1IBM - chains A and D of the 24 polymer chains in the assembly; structure by X-ray diffraction, 3.31 A resolution.

== Chain A ==
Molecule: 16S ribosomal RNA
Organism: Thermus thermophilus
Sequence (1522 nucleotides; row label = number of the first residue in the row; note: 42 numbers in that range are skipped by the numbering (no residue carries them; nothing is unmodelled there); a row labelled like 190A-190L holds insertion residues (190A, then the next letters in order); numbering starts at 0):
     0 UUUGUUGGAGAGUUUGAUCCUGGCUCAGGGUGAACGCUGGCGGCGUGCCU
    50 AAGACAUGCAAGUCGUGCGGG
    73 CCGCGGGGUUUU
    88 ACUCCG
    95 UGGUC
   101 AGCGGCGGACGGGUGAGUAACGCGUGGGU
  129A G
   130 ACCUACCCGGAAGAGGGGGACAACCCGGGGAAACUCGGGCUAAUCCCCCA
   180 UGUGGACCCGC
190A-190L CCCUUGGGGUGU
   191 GUCCAAAGGGCUUU
   216 GCCCGCUUCCGGAUGGGCCCGCGUCCCAUCAGCUAGUUGGUGGGGUAAUG
   266 GCCCACCAAGGCGACGACGGGUAGCCGGUCUGAGAGGAUGGCCGGCCACA
   316 GGGGCACUGAGACACGGGCCCCACUCCUACGGGAGGCAGCAGUUAGGAAU
   366 CUUCCGCAAUGGGCGCAAGCCUGACGGAGCGACGCCGCUUGGAGGAAGAA
   416 GCCCUUCGGGGUGUAAACUCCUGAA
   442 CCCGGGACGAAACCCCCGACGA
   474 GGGGACUGACGGUACCGGG
   494 GUAAUAGCGCCGGCCAACUCCGUGCCAGCAGCCGCGGUAAUACGGAGGGC
   544 GCGAGCGUUACCCGGAUUCACUGGGCGUAAAGGGCGUGUAGGCGGCCUGG
   594 GGCGUCCCAUGUGAAAGACCACGGCUCAACCGUGGGGGAGCGUGGGAUAC
   644 GCUCAGGCUAGACGGUGGGAGAGGGUGGUGGAAUUCCCGGAGUAGCGGUG
   694 AAAUGCGCAGAUACCGGGAGGAACGCCGAUGGCGAAGGCAGCCACCUGGU
   744 CCACCCGUGACGCUGAGGCGCGAAAGCGUGGGGAGCAAACCGGAUUAGAU
   794 ACCCGGGUAGUCCACGCCCUAAACGAUGCGCGCUAGGUCUCUGGGUCU
   848 CCUGGGGGCCGAAGCUAACGCGUUAAGCGCGCCGCCUGGGGAGUACGGCC
   898 GCAAGGCUGAAACUCAAAGGAAUUGACGGGGGCCCGCACAAGCGGUGGAG
   948 CAUGUGGUUUAAUUCGAAGCAACGCGAAGAACCUUACCAGGCCUUGACAU
   998 GCUAGG
 1003A G
  1004 AACCCGGGUGAAAGCCUGGGGUGCCCC
1030A-1030D GCGA
  1031 GGGGAGCCCUAGCACAGGUGCUGCAUGGCCGUCGUCAGCUCGUGCCGUGA
  1081 GGUGUUGGGUUAAGUCCCGCAACGAGCGCAACCCCCGCCGUUAGUUGCCA
  1131 GCGGUUCGGCCGGGCACUCUAACGGGACUGCCCGCGAAA
  1171 GCGGGAGGAAGGAGGGGACGACGUCUGGUCAGCAUGGCCCUUACGGCCUG
  1221 GGCGACACACGUGCUACAAUGCCCACUACAAAGCGAUGCCACCCGGCAAC
  1271 GGGGAGCUAAUCGCAAAAAGGUGGGCCCAGUUCGGAUUGGGGUCUGCAAC
  1321 CCGACCCCAUGAAGCCGGAAUCGCUAGUAAUCGCGGAUCAG
 1361A C
  1362 CAUGCCGCGGUGAAUACGUUCCCGGGCCUUGUACACACCGCCCGUCACGC
  1412 CAUGGGAGCGGGCUCUACCCGAAGUCGCCGGG
  1446 AGCCUACGGG
  1459 CAGGCGCCGAGGGUAGGGCCCGUGACUGGGGCGAAGUCGUAACAAGGUAG
  1509 CUGUACCGGAAGGUGCGGCUGGAUCACCUCCUUUCU
Disordered / not traced: 0-4, 1535-1544
Metal / ion sites: Mg2+ site 1: U12, G22; Mg2+ site 2: U12, C526, G527; Mg2+ site 3: G15, U920; Mg2+ site 4 near G21 (its only coordinating residue here); Mg2+ site 5: G61, G105; Mg2+ site 6: G69, G70, U98; Mg2+ site 7: A109, G331; Mg2+ site 8: A116, G117, G289; Mg2+ site 9: C174, C175; Mg2+ site 10: G181, G183; Mg2+ site 11: U182, G183; Mg2+ site 12 near A195 (its only coordinating residue here); 64 more Mg2+ sites not listed

== Chain D ==
Name: 30S ribosomal protein S4
Organism: Thermus thermophilus
Reference sequence: P80373 (RS4_THETH); residues 1-209 here = UniProt positions 1-209
Sequence (209 residues; numbered 1 to 209; the number before each row is that of its first residue):
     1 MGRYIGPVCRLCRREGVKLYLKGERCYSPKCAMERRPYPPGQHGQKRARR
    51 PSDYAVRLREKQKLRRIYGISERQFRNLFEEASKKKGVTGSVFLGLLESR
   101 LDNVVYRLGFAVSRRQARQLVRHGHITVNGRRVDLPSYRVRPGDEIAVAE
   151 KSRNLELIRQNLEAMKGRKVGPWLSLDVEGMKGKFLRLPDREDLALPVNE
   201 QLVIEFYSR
Disordered / not traced: 1
Curated features (UniProtKB/Swiss-Prot):
  - binding site (Zn(2+)): Cys-9, Cys-12, Cys-26, Cys-31
Metal / ion sites: Zn2+: Cys-9, Cys-12, Cys-26, Cys-31; Mg2+: Ala-82, Lys-85, Gly-87, Thr-89

== How chain A and chain D interact ==
Contacting residue pairs - 123 pairs, chain A then chain D:
  A8(A) / Glu-205(D)  hydrogen bond to the base
  A8(A) / Ser-208(D)  base contact
  A8(A) / Arg-209(D)  base contact
  A26(A) / Arg-209(D)  hydrogen bond to the sugar
  G27(A) / Arg-209(D)  sugar contact
  C400(A) / Arg-73(D)  salt bridge to the phosphate
  C401(A) / Arg-73(D)  salt bridge to the phosphate
  C401(A) / Asn-77(D)  hydrogen bond to the phosphate
  G402(A) / Gln-74(D)  hydrogen bond to the phosphate
  G402(A) / Leu-135(D)  sugar contact
  G402(A) / Ser-137(D)  hydrogen bond to the phosphate
  C403(A) / Gln-74(D)  hydrogen bond to the phosphate
  C403(A) / Arg-122(D)  hydrogen bond to the sugar
  C403(A) / Pro-136(D)  phosphate contact
  C403(A) / Ser-137(D)  hydrogen bond to the phosphate
  U404(A) / Gly-2(D)  base contact
  U404(A) / Arg-3(D)  salt bridge to the phosphate
  U404(A) / Arg-118(D)  salt bridge to the phosphate
  U404(A) / Arg-122(D)  sugar contact
  U405(A) / Gly-2(D)  base contact
  U405(A) / Ile-5(D)  phosphate contact
  G406(A) / Ile-5(D)  sugar contact
  G406(A) / Gln-119(D)  hydrogen bond to the base
  G407(A) / Ser-113(D)  phosphate contact
  G407(A) / Arg-115(D)  salt bridge to the phosphate
  G407(A) / Gln-116(D)  sugar contact
  G407(A) / Gln-119(D)  hydrogen bond to the sugar
  A408(A) / Leu-21(D)  phosphate contact
  A408(A) / Lys-22(D)  phosphate contact
  A408(A) / Ser-113(D)  hydrogen bond to the phosphate
  A408(A) / Arg-115(D)  phosphate contact
  A408(A) / Gln-116(D)  sugar contact
  G409(A) / Lys-22(D)  phosphate contact
  G409(A) / Glu-24(D)  phosphate contact
  G409(A) / Arg-25(D)  phosphate contact
  G410(A) / Arg-25(D)  salt bridge to the phosphate
  G410(A) / Lys-30(D)  salt bridge to the phosphate
  A411(A) / Arg-25(D)  salt bridge to the phosphate
  A411(A) / Lys-30(D)  salt bridge to the phosphate
  A412(A) / Arg-35(D)  base contact
  G413(A) / Arg-36(D)  base contact
  C418(A) / Gln-42(D)  sugar contact
  C419(A) / Gln-42(D)  sugar contact
  G425(A) / Gln-45(D)  hydrogen bond to the phosphate
  G426(A) / Arg-36(D)  salt bridge to the phosphate
  G426(A) / Tyr-38(D)  hydrogen bond to the phosphate
  G426(A) / Gly-41(D)  phosphate contact
  G426(A) / Gln-42(D)  sugar contact
  G426(A) / Gln-45(D)  hydrogen bond to the phosphate
  U427(A) / Arg-10(D)  phosphate contact
  U427(A) / Arg-13(D)  salt bridge to the phosphate
  U427(A) / Arg-36(D)  salt bridge to the phosphate
  U427(A) / Pro-40(D)  phosphate contact
  U427(A) / Gly-41(D)  hydrogen bond to the phosphate
  G428(A) / Pro-7(D)  phosphate contact
  G428(A) / Cys-9(D)  phosphate contact
  G428(A) / Arg-10(D)  salt bridge to the phosphate
  G428(A) / Arg-13(D)  hydrogen bond to the phosphate
  G428(A) / Arg-36(D)  hydrogen bond to the sugar
  U429(A) / Cys-9(D)  phosphate contact
  U429(A) / Arg-13(D)  salt bridge to the phosphate
  U429(A) / Lys-22(D)  hydrogen bond to the sugar
  U429(A) / Arg-25(D)  hydrogen bond to the sugar
  U429(A) / Ala-32(D)  phosphate contact
  U429(A) / Arg-36(D)  salt bridge to the phosphate
  A430(A) / Pro-7(D)  phosphate contact
  A430(A) / Val-8(D)  hydrogen bond to the phosphate
  A430(A) / Cys-9(D)  hydrogen bond to the phosphate
  A430(A) / Lys-22(D)  salt bridge to the phosphate
  C435(A) / Glu-156(D)  sugar contact
  C436(A) / Glu-156(D)  sugar contact
  U437(A) / Gln-119(D)  base contact
  U437(A) / His-123(D)  hydrogen bond to the base
  U437(A) / His-125(D)  hydrogen bond to the sugar
  U437(A) / Leu-155(D)  phosphate contact
  G438(A) / His-123(D)  sugar contact
  G438(A) / His-125(D)  salt bridge to the phosphate
  A439(A) / His-123(D)  salt bridge to the phosphate
  C489(A) / Arg-132(D)  salt bridge to the phosphate
  G490(A) / Arg-132(D)  salt bridge to the phosphate
  A496(A) / Gln-119(D)  base contact
  A496(A) / His-123(D)  base contact
  C508(A) / Arg-209(D)  salt bridge to the phosphate
  A509(A) / Ser-52(D)  hydrogen bond to the phosphate
  A509(A) / Tyr-54(D)  sugar contact
  A509(A) / Ala-55(D)  sugar contact
  C511(A) / Gln-42(D)  base contact
  C511(A) / His-43(D)  hydrogen bond to the sugar
  U512(A) / Gln-42(D)  sugar contact
  U512(A) / His-43(D)  sugar contact
  U512(A) / Lys-46(D)  salt bridge to the phosphate
  G540(A) / Gln-42(D)  hydrogen bond to the base
  G541(A) / Gly-41(D)  phosphate contact
  G541(A) / Gln-42(D)  hydrogen bond to the sugar
  G542(A) / Arg-10(D)  salt bridge to the phosphate
  G542(A) / Arg-14(D)  hydrogen bond to the phosphate
  G542(A) / Pro-40(D)  sugar contact
  G542(A) / Gly-41(D)  sugar contact
  C543(A) / Arg-10(D)  salt bridge to the phosphate
  C543(A) / Arg-14(D)  salt bridge to the phosphate
  C543(A) / Arg-59(D)  hydrogen bond to the phosphate
  G544(A) / Leu-58(D)  phosphate contact
  G544(A) / Arg-59(D)  salt bridge to the phosphate
  G544(A) / Gln-62(D)  phosphate contact
  G544(A) / Arg-66(D)  salt bridge to the phosphate
  C545(A) / Lys-61(D)  salt bridge to the phosphate
  C545(A) / Gln-62(D)  hydrogen bond to the phosphate
  C545(A) / Arg-65(D)  salt bridge to the phosphate
  C545(A) / Glu-72(D)  phosphate contact
  G546(A) / Tyr-4(D)  base contact
  G546(A) / Glu-72(D)  hydrogen bond to the phosphate
  G546(A) / Arg-73(D)  hydrogen bond to the phosphate
  A547(A) / Gly-2(D)  phosphate contact
  G616(A) / Arg-141(D)  salt bridge to the phosphate
  U619(A) / Arg-122(D)  base contact
  U619(A) / Arg-132(D)  base contact
  U619(A) / Val-133(D)  base contact
  U619(A) / Asp-134(D)  hydrogen bond to the base
  U619(A) / Leu-135(D)  base contact
  U619(A) / Tyr-138(D)  sugar contact
  C620(A) / Leu-135(D)  base contact
  C620(A) / Ser-137(D)  hydrogen bond to the base
  C620(A) / Tyr-138(D)  sugar contact
Other interface residues (no listed pair), chain A (49 interface residues in all): G28
Other interface residues (no listed pair), chain D (65 interface residues in all): Gly-6, Gly-23, Ser-71, Arg-76, Leu-157, Phe-206

== Summary ==
The interface between chain A and chain D involves 49 residues on one side and 65 on the other, with 34
hydrogen bonds and 30 salt bridges. Among the polar pairs are A8(A)/Glu-205(D), G406(A)/Gln-119(D) and
U437(A)/His-123(D).
Here chain A is 16S ribosomal RNA and chain D is 30S ribosomal protein S4, both from Thermus thermophilus.
Entry 1IBM (Structure of the thermus thermophilus 30S ribosomal subunit in complex with a messenger RNA
fragment and ...) was determined by X-ray diffraction (same publication as 1IBK and 1IBL).
